PDB entry 6PA7 | electron microscopy, 2.94 A resolution | chains A and J of the 14 polymer chains in the assembly

[Chain A]
Protein: Histone H3.2
Source organism: Xenopus laevis
UniProtKB: P84233 (H32_XENLA); residues 1-135 here correspond to UniProt positions 2-136 (UniProt number = residue number + 1)
Chain sequence (135 residues; each row starts with the number of its first residue):
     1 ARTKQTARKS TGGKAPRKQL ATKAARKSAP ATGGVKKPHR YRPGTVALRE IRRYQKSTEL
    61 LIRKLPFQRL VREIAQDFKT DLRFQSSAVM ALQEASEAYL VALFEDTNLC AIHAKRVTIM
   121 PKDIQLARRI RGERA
Not modelled in the structure: 1-36
Sequence notes: conflict Ala102 (Gly103 in P84233)
UniProt features mapped onto this chain:
  - modified residue: Arg2 (Asymmetric dimethylarginine), Thr3 (Phosphothreonine), Lys4 (Allysine), Gln5 (5-glutamyl dopamine), Thr6 (Phosphothreonine), Arg8 (Citrulline), Lys9 (N6,N6,N6-trimethyllysine), Ser10 (ADP-ribosylserine), Thr11 (Phosphothreonine), Lys14 (N6-(2-hydroxyisobutyryl)lysine), Arg17 (Asymmetric dimethylarginine), Lys18 (N6-(2-hydroxyisobutyryl)lysine), Lys23 (N6-(2-hydroxyisobutyryl)lysine), Arg26 (Citrulline), Lys27 (N6,N6,N6-trimethyllysine), Ser28 (ADP-ribosylserine), Lys36 (N6,N6,N6-trimethyllysine), Lys37 (N6-methyllysine), Tyr41 (Phosphotyrosine), Lys56 (N6,N6,N6-trimethyllysine) and 8 more in UniProt
  - lipidation: Cys110 (S-palmitoyl cysteine)

[Chain J]
Molecule: 167-nt DNA strand
Sequence (167 nucleotides; row label = number of the first residue in the row):
     1 ATCGGCCGCC ACAGGATGTA TATATCTGAC ACGTGCCTGG AGACTAGGGA GTAATCCCCT
    61 TGGCGGTTAA AACGCGGGGG ACAGCGCGTA CGTGCGTTTA AGCGGTGCTA GAGCTGTCTA
   121 CGACCAATTG AGCGGCCTCG GCACCGGGAT TCTCCAGGGC GGCCGAT
Not modelled in the structure: 167

[How chain A and chain J interact]
Residue-residue contacts (26):
  His39(A) - DC154(J)  sugar contact
  Arg40(A) - DG76(J)  base contact
  Arg40(A) - DC155(J)  phosphate contact
  Tyr41(A) - DT153(J)  phosphate contact
  Tyr41(A) - DC154(J)  sugar contact
  Arg42(A) - DG79(J)  salt bridge to the phosphate
  Arg42(A) - DC154(J)  hydrogen bond to the phosphate
  Thr45(A) - DT153(J)  phosphate contact
  Thr45(A) - DC154(J)  hydrogen bond to the phosphate
  Arg63(A) - DA71(J)  phosphate contact
  Arg72(A) - DT61(J)  salt bridge to the phosphate
  Arg83(A) - DT60(J)  phosphate contact
  Arg83(A) - DT61(J)  phosphate contact
  Phe84(A) - DT60(J)  phosphate contact
  Phe84(A) - DT61(J)  hydrogen bond to the phosphate
  Gln85(A) - DT60(J)  phosphate contact
  Ser86(A) - DT60(J)  phosphate contact
  Lys115(A) - DA81(J)  phosphate contact
  Arg116(A) - DA81(J)  phosphate contact
  Arg116(A) - DC82(J)  phosphate contact
  Val117(A) - DG80(J)  sugar contact
  Val117(A) - DA81(J)  hydrogen bond to the phosphate
  Thr118(A) - DG80(J)  phosphate contact
  Thr118(A) - DA81(J)  hydrogen bond to the phosphate
  Met120(A) - DA81(J)  phosphate contact
  Met120(A) - DC82(J)  phosphate contact
Also at the interface, not in a pair above, chain A (20 interface residues in all): Pro43, Arg49, Gln68, Lys122

[Overview]
Chain A and chain J form an interface of 20 and 11 residues respectively, with 5 hydrogen bonds and 2 salt
bridges. Among the polar pairs are Arg42(A)-DC154(J), Thr45(A)-DC154(J) and Phe84(A)-DT61(J).
Here chain A is Histone H3.2 (Xenopus laevis) and chain J is a 167-nt DNA strand. Entry 6PA7 (The cryo-EM
structure of the human DNMT3A2-DNMT3B3 complex bound to nucleosome) was determined by electron microscopy.
